PDB entry 6SDM | X-ray diffraction, 2.85 A resolution | chains A and C of the 4 polymer chains in the assembly

== Chain A (and C) ==
Molecule: NADP-dependent isopropanol dehydrogenase
From: Thermoanaerobacter brockii
Notes: EC 1.1.1.80; chain C of this document is another copy of the same molecule, construct and numbering; everything in this record applies to it too
UniProtKB: P14941 (ADH_THEBR); residue numbers follow UniProt; this construct covers 1-352
Amino-acid sequence (354 residues; numbered -1 to 352; the number before each row is that of its first residue; numbers below 1 keep their minus sign (His-1 is residue -1)):
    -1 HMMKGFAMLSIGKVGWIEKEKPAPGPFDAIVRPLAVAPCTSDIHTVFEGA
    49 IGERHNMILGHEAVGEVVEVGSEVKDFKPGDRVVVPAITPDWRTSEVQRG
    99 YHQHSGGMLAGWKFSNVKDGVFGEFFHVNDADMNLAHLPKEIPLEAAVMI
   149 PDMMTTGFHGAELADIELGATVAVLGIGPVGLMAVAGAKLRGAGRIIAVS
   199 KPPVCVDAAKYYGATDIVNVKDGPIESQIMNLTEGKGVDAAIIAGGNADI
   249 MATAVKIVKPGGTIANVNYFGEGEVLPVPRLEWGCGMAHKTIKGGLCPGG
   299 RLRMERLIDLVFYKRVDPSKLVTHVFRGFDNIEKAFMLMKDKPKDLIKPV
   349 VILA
Construct notes: expression tag (-1 to 0); conflict Ser198 (Gly in P14941), Lys199 (Ser in P14941), Pro200 (Arg in P14941), Val218 (Tyr in P14941)
Bound ions: Zn2+: Cys37, His59
From the paper describing this entry:
  - specificity-determining residues: Ser198, Lys199

== Chain A / chain C interface ==
Pairs across the interface - 25 pairs, chain A then chain C:
  Phe25(A) with Phe25(C), hydrophobic; Arg91(C)
  Trp90(A) with Gln96(C)
  Arg91(A) with Phe25(C); Arg91(C); Asp128(C), salt bridge; Met131(C)
  Thr92(A) with Met131(C)
  Ser93(A) with Leu300(C)
  Gln96(A) with Trp90(C); Met131(C), hydrogen bond (side chain-backbone); Gly298(C); Arg299(C), hydrogen bond (side chain-backbone); Leu300(C), hydrogen bond (side chain-backbone)
  Arg97(A) with Leu300(C); Arg304(C)
  Asp128(A) with Arg91(C), salt bridge
  Met131(A) with Arg91(C); Thr92(C); Gln96(C), hydrogen bond (backbone-side chain)
  Gly298(A) with Gln96(C)
  Arg299(A) with Gln96(C)
  Leu300(A) with Gln96(C), hydrogen bond (backbone-side chain); Arg97(C)
  Arg304(A) with Arg97(C)
Interface residues without a listed pair, chain A (16 interface residues in all): Val95, Gly297, Arg301
Interface residues without a listed pair, chain C (16 interface residues in all): Ser93, Val95, Asp130, Gly297

== In short ==
Chain A and chain C each contribute 16 residues to their interface, with 5 hydrogen bonds and 2 salt bridges.
Among the polar pairs are Arg91(A)-Asp128(C), Gln96(A)-Met131(C) and Gln96(A)-Arg299(C). Cys37(A) and His59(A)
coordinate Zn2+. From the paper: specificity determinants Ser198(A) and Lys199(A).
Chain A and chain C are both NADP-dependent isopropanol dehydrogenase (Thermoanaerobacter brockii); the
structure, NADH-dependent variant of TBADH, was determined by X-ray diffraction together with 6SCH from the
same study.
